PDB entry 3PSA | X-ray diffraction, 1.70 A resolution | chain A

[Chain A]
Name: protein HI_1472
From: Haemophilus influenzae
Reference sequence: P44206 (Y1472_HAEIN); numbering as in UniProt (aligned over 22-347)
Amino-acid sequence (326 residues; row label = number of the first residue in the row):
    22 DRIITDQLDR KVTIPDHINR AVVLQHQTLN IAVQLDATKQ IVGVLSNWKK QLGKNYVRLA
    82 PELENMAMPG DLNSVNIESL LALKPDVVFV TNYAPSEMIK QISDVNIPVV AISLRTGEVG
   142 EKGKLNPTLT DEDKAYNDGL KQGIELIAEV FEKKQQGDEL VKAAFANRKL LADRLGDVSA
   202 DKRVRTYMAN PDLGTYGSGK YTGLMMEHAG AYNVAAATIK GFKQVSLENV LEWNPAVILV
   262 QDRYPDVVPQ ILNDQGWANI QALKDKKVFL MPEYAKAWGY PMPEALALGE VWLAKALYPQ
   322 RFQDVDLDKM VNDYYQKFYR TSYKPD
Residues lining bound ligands: tungstate(VI)ion (WO4): His-47, Gln-48, Gln-72, Tyr-217, Gln-262, Arg-264, Trp-299, Gly-300, Tyr-301
Swiss-Prot annotation at these positions:
  - binding site (molybdate): His-47, Gln-48, Tyr-217, Arg-264, Gly-300, Tyr-301
What the authors report for this chain:
  - binding site for tungstate(VI)ion: His-47, Gln-48, Tyr-217, Lys-221, Arg-264, Gly-300, Tyr-301

[Overview]
Bound to chain A: tungstate(VI)ion. UniProt lists 6 molybdate-binding residues. The paper reports a binding
site for tungstate(VI)ion at His-47, Gln-48 and Tyr-217 among others.
Chain A is protein HI_1472 (Haemophilus influenzae); the structure, Classification of a Haemophilus influenzae
ABC transporter HI1470/71 through its cognate molybdate periplasmic binding protein MolA ..., was determined
by X-ray diffraction (same publication as 3PSH).
